8RXO - chains A and B; structure by X-ray diffraction, 3.00 A resolution.

# Chain A (and B)
Protein: AP2 domain transcription factor AP2-I
Organism: Plasmodium falciparum 3D7
Notes: chain B of this document is another copy of the same molecule, construct and numbering; everything in this record applies to it too
UniProt: Q8IJW6 (Q8IJW6_PLAF7); residue numbers follow UniProt; this construct covers 1-152
Sequence (152 residues; each row starts with the number of its first residue):
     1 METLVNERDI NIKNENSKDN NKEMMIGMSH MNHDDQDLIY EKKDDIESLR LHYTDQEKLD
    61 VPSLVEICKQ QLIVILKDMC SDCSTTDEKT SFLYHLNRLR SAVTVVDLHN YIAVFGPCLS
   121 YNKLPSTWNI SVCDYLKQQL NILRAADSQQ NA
Unresolved in the structure: 1-58, 149-152 (chain B: 1-48)

# Chain A / chain B interface
Residue-residue contacts - 45 pairs, chain A then chain B:
  Leu-76(A) / Leu-140(B)  hydrophobic
  Met-79(A) / Leu-136(B)  hydrophobic
  Met-79(A) / Leu-140(B)  hydrophobic
  Asp-82(A) / Lys-137(B)  salt bridge
  Cys-83(A) / Lys-137(B)  hydrogen bond
  Glu-88(A) / Lys-137(B)  salt bridge
  Tyr-94(A) / Arg-144(B)
  Tyr-94(A) / Asp-147(B)  hydrogen bond
  His-95(A) / Leu-140(B)  hydrogen bond (side chain-backbone)
  His-95(A) / Arg-144(B)
  Arg-98(A) / Asp-147(B)  salt bridge
  Asn-110(A) / Leu-143(B)
  Tyr-111(A) / Leu-140(B)  hydrophobic
  Tyr-111(A) / Leu-143(B)
  Val-114(A) / Gln-139(B)
  Phe-115(A) / Leu-136(B)  hydrophobic
  Pro-125(A) / Val-132(B)
  Pro-125(A) / Cys-133(B)  hydrogen bond (backbone-side chain)
  Ser-126(A) / Cys-133(B)
  Ile-130(A) / Val-132(B)  hydrophobic
  Val-132(A) / Pro-125(B)
  Val-132(A) / Trp-128(B)
  Val-132(A) / Ile-130(B)
  Val-132(A) / Tyr-135(B)  hydrophobic
  Cys-133(A) / Pro-125(B)
  Tyr-135(A) / Val-132(B)  hydrophobic
  Tyr-135(A) / Leu-136(B)
  Leu-136(A) / Pro-125(B)  hydrophobic
  Leu-136(A) / Tyr-135(B)  hydrophobic
  Lys-137(A) / Met-79(B)
  Gln-139(A) / Val-114(B)
  Leu-140(A) / Leu-76(B)  hydrophobic
  Leu-140(A) / Met-79(B)  hydrophobic
  Leu-140(A) / His-95(B)  hydrogen bond (backbone-side chain)
  Leu-140(A) / Tyr-111(B)  hydrophobic
  Leu-140(A) / Phe-115(B)  hydrophobic
  Leu-143(A) / His-95(B)
  Leu-143(A) / Arg-98(B)  hydrogen bond (backbone-side chain)
  Leu-143(A) / Asn-110(B)
  Arg-144(A) / Thr-90(B)
  Arg-144(A) / Ser-91(B)
  Arg-144(A) / Tyr-94(B)
  Arg-144(A) / His-95(B)
  Asp-147(A) / Tyr-94(B)  hydrogen bond
  Asp-147(A) / Arg-98(B)  salt bridge
Also at the interface, not in a pair above, chain A (29 interface residues in all): His-109, Cys-118, Trp-128, Asn-141
Also at the interface, not in a pair above, chain B (26 interface residues in all): His-109, Ser-126

# Summary
The interface between chain A and chain B involves 29 residues on one side and 26 on the other, with 7
hydrogen bonds and 4 salt bridges. Polar pairs include Asp-82(A)/Lys-137(B), Glu-88(A)/Lys-137(B) and
Arg-98(A)/Asp-147(B).
Chain A and chain B are both AP2 domain transcription factor AP2-I (Plasmodium falciparum 3D7); the structure,
ACDC domain of Plasmodium falciparum AP2-I transcription factor, was determined by X-ray diffraction together
with 8RWU and 8RXA from the same study.
